PDB entry 5UAJ | X-ray diffraction, 3.92 A resolution | chains B and C of the 6 polymer chains in the assembly

== Chain B ==
Name: DNA-directed RNA polymerase subunit alpha
Source organism: Escherichia coli (strain K12)
Notes: EC 2.7.7.6
UniProt: P0A7Z4 (RPOA_ECOLI); residues 1-329 here = UniProt positions 1-329
Amino-acid sequence (329 residues; numbered 1 to 329; the number before each row is that of its first residue):
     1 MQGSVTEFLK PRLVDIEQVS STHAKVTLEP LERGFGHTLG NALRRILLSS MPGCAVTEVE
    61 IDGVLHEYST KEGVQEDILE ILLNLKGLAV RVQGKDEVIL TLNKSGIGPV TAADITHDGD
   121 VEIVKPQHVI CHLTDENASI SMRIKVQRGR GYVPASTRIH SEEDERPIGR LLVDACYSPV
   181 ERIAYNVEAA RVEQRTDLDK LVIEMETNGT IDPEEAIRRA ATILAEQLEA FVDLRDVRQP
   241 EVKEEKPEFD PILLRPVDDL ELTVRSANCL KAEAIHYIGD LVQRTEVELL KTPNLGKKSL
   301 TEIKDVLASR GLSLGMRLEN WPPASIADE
Disordered / not traced: 1-5, 159-171, 233-329
UniProt features mapped onto this chain:
  - region: Glu-162 to Glu-165 (Required for interaction with Crp at class II promoters)
  - modified residue: Arg-265 (ADP-ribosylarginine), Lys-297 (N6-acetyllysine), Lys-298 (N6-acetyllysine)
  - mutagenesis: Arg-45 (R45C: In rpoA112; temperature-sensitive, blocks RNA polymerase assembly), Glu-162 to Glu-165 (5-fold decrease in CRP-class II promoter-dependent transcription), Glu-165 (E165K: 5-fold decrease in CRP-class II promoter-dependent transcription), Arg-191 (R191C: In rpoA101; temperature-sensitive)

== Chain C ==
Name: DNA-directed RNA polymerase subunit beta
Source organism: Escherichia coli (strain K12)
Notes: EC 2.7.7.6
UniProt: P0A8V2 (RPOB_ECOLI); numbering as in UniProt (aligned over 1-1342)
Amino-acid sequence (1342 residues; each row starts with the number of its first residue):
     1 MVYSYTEKKR IRKDFGKRPQ VLDVPYLLSI QLDSFQKFIE QDPEGQYGLE AAFRSVFPIQ
    61 SYSGNSELQY VSYRLGEPVF DVQECQIRGV TYSAPLRVKL RLVIYEREAP EGTVKDIKEQ
   121 EVYMGEIPLM TDNGTFVING TERVIVSQLH RSPGVFFDSD KGKTHSSGKV LYNARIIPYR
   181 GSWLDFEFDP KDNLFVRIDR RRKLPATIIL RALNYTTEQI LDLFFEKVIF EIRDNKLQME
   241 LVPERLRGET ASFDIEANGK VYVEKGRRIT ARHIRQLEKD DVKLIEVPVE YIAGKVVAKD
   301 YIDESTGELI CAANMELSLD LLAKLSQSGH KRIETLFTND LDHGPYISET LRVDPTNDRL
   361 SALVEIYRMM RPGEPPTREA AESLFENLFF SEDRYDLSAV GRMKFNRSLL REEIEGSGIL
   421 SKDDIIDVMK KLIDIRNGKG EVDDIDHLGN RRIRSVGEMA ENQFRVGLVR VERAVKERLS
   481 LGDLDTLMPQ DMINAKPISA AVKEFFGSSQ LSQFMDQNNP LSEITHKRRI LALGPGGLTR
   541 ERAGFEVRDV HPTHYGRVCP IETPEGPNIG LINSLSVYAQ TNEYGFLETP YRKVTDGVVT
   601 DEIHYLSAIE EGNYVIAQAN SNLDEEGHFV EDLVTCRSKG ESSLFSRDQV DYMDVSTQQV
   661 VSVGASLIPF LEHDDANRAL MGANMQRQAV PTLRADKPLV GTGMERAVAV DSGVTAVAKR
   721 GGVVQYVDAS RIVIKVNEDE MYPGEAGIDI YNLTKYTRSN QNTCINQMPC VSLGEPVERG
   781 DVLADGPSTD LGELALGQNM RVAFMPWNGY NFEDSILVSE RVVQEDRFTT IHIQELACVS
   841 RDTKLGPEEI TADIPNVGEA ALSKLDESGI VYIGAEVTGG DILVGKVTPK GETQLTPEEK
   901 LLRAIFGEKA SDVKDSSLRV PNGVSGTVID VQVFTRDGVE KDKRALEIEE MQLKQAKKDL
   961 SEELQILEAG LFSRIRAVLV AGGVEAEKLD KLPRDRWLEL GLTDEEKQNQ LEQLAEQYDE
  1021 LKHEFEKKLE AKRRKITQGD DLAPGVLKIV KVYLAVKRRI QPGDKMAGRH GNKGVISKIN
  1081 PIEDMPYDEN GTPVDIVLNP LGVPSRMNIG QILETHLGMA AKGIGDKINA MLKQQQEVAK
  1141 LREFIQRAYD LGADVRQKVD LSTFSDEEVM RLAENLRKGM PIATPVFDGA KEAEIKELLK
  1201 LGDLPTSGQI RLYDGRTGEQ FERPVTVGYM YMLKLNHLVD DKMHARSTGS YSLVTQQPLG
  1261 GKAQFGGQRF GEMEVWALEA YGAAYTLQEM LTVKSDDVNG RTKMYKNIVD GNHQMEPGMP
  1321 ESFNVLLKEI RSLGINIELE DE
Sequence notes: engineered mutation Leu-531 (Ser in P0A8V2)
UniProt features mapped onto this chain:
  - modified residue (N6-acetyllysine): Lys-1022, Lys-1200
  - mutagenesis: Ile-561 (I561S: Resistant to antibiotics salinamide A and B), Ile-569 (I569S: Resistant to antibiotics salinamide A and B), Ala-665 (A665E: Resistant to antibiotics salinamide A and B), Asp-675 (D675A/G: Resistant to antibiotics salinamide A and B), Asn-677 (N677H/K: Resistant to antibiotics salinamide A and B), Leu-680 (L680M: Resistant to antibiotics salinamide A and B), Glu-813 (E813K: Disrupts the enzyme's active center)

== How chain B and chain C interact ==
Pairs across the interface (11):
  Arg-33(B) / Glu-820(C)  salt bridge
  Arg-33(B) / Pro-1081(C)
  Arg-33(B) / Glu-1083(C)
  Gly-34(B) / Glu-1083(C)
  His-37(B) / Asp-1084(C)
  His-37(B) / Arg-1216(C)
  Asn-41(B) / Arg-1216(C)  hydrogen bond (side chain-backbone)
  Asn-41(B) / Thr-1217(C)  hydrogen bond (side chain-backbone)
  Arg-44(B) / Thr-1217(C)
  Arg-44(B) / Glu-1219(C)  salt bridge
  Tyr-185(B) / Thr-1217(C)
Interface residues without a listed pair, chain B (7 interface residues in all): Arg-45

== Summary ==
Chain B and chain C each contribute 7 residues to their interface, with 2 hydrogen bonds and 2 salt bridges.
Among the polar pairs are Arg-33(B)/Glu-820(C), Arg-44(B)/Glu-1219(C) and Asn-41(B)/Arg-1216(C). Curated
annotation (UniProt) lists 6 mutagenesis sites on chain B; 7 mutagenesis sites on chain C.
Chain B is DNA-directed RNA polymerase subunit alpha and chain C is DNA-directed RNA polymerase subunit beta,
both from Escherichia coli (strain K12); the structure, Escherichia coli RNA polymerase RpoB S531L mutant, was
determined by X-ray diffraction together with 5UAG, 5UAC, 5UAH, 5UAL and 5UAQ from the same study.
